7LN5 - chains A and G of the 7 polymer chains in the assembly; structure by electron microscopy, 3.09 A resolution.

[Chain A]
Protein: Transitional endoplasmic reticulum ATPase
Source organism: Homo sapiens
Notes: EC 3.6.4.6
Reference sequence: P55072 (TERA_HUMAN); residues 1-806 here = UniProt positions 1-806
Chain sequence (806 residues; numbered 1 to 806; the number before each row is that of its first residue):
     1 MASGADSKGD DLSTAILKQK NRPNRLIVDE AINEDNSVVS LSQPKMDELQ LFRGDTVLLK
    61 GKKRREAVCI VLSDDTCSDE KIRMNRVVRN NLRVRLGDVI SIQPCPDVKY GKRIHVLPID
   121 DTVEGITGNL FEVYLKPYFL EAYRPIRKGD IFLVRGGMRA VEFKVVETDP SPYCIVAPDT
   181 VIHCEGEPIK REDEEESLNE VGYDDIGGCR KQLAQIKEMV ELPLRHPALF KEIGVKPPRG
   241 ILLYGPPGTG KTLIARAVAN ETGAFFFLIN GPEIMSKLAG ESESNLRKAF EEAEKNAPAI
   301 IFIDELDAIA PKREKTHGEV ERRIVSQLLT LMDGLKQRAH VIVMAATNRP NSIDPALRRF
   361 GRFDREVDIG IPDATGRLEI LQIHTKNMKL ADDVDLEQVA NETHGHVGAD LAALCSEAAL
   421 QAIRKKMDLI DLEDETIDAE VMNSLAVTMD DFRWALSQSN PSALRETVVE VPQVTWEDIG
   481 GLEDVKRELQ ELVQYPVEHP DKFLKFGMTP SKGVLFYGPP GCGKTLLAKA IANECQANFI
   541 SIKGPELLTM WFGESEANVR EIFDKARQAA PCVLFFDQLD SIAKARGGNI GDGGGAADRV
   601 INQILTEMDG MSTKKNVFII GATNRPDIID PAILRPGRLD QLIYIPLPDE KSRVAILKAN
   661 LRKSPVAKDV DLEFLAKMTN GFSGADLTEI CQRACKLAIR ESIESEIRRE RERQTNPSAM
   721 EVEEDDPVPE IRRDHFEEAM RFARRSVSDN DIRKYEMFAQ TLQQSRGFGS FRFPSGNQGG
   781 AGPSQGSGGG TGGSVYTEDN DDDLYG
Unresolved in the structure: 1-22, 462-470, 715-726, 776-806
Sequence notes: engineered mutation E232 (Ala in P55072), Q578 (Glu in P55072)
Swiss-Prot annotation at these positions:
  - region: T797 to G806 (Interaction with UBXN6)
  - motif: D802 to G806 (PIM motif)
  - binding site (ATP): P247 to L253, N348, H384, G521 to L526
  - modified residue: A2 (N-acetylalanine), S3 (Phosphoserine), S7 (Phosphoserine), S13 (Phosphoserine), S37 (Phosphoserine), K315 (N6,N6,N6-trimethyllysine), T436 (Phosphothreonine), S462 (Phosphoserine), K502 (N6-acetyllysine), K505 (N6-acetyllysine), K668 (N6-acetyllysine), S702 (Phosphoserine), K754 (N6-acetyllysine), S770 (Phosphoserine), S775 (Phosphoserine), S787 (Phosphoserine), Y805 (Phosphotyrosine)
  - cross-link (Glycyl lysine isopeptide (Lys-Gly)): K8 (interchain with G-Cter in SUMO2), K18 (interchain with G-Cter in SUMO2)
  - natural variant: R95 (R95G: In IBMPFD1), G97 (G97E: In CMT2Y), I126 (I126F: In IBMPFD1; uncertain significance), R155 (R155C: In IBMPFD1; R155H: In FTDALS6 and IBMPFD1; R155L: In IBMPFD1; R155P: In IBMPFD1; R155S: In IBMPFD1), R159 (R159G: In FTDALS6; R159H: In IBMPFD1), A160 (A160T: In IBMPFD1; uncertain significance), E185 (E185K: In CMT2Y), R191 (R191Q: In FTDALS6 and IBMPFD1), L198 (L198W: In IBMPFD1), E232 (A232E: In IBMPFD1; this construct carries the variant), I254 (I254F: In IBMPFD1; uncertain significance), I369 (I369T: In IBMPFD1; uncertain significance), 2 further natural variant entries in UniProt
  - mutagenesis: F52 to D55 (Abolishes interaction with NPLOC4; when associated with A-110), R53 (R53A: Minor effect on affinity for ATP and ADP), R86 (R86A: Strongly increased affinity for ATP. Strongly reduced affinity for ADP), Y110 (Y110A: Abolishes interaction with NPLOC4; when associated with 52-A--A-55), R113 to H115 (Severely reduced binding to DERL1), F131 (F131R: Severely reduced binding to DERL1), L140 (L140D: Severely reduced binding to DERL1), D179 (D179R: No effect on binding to DERL1), H183 (H183W: Severely reduced binding to DERL1), K251 (K251Q: Impairs ERAD degradation of HMGCR and does not inhibit interaction with RHBDD1; when associated with Q-524), E305 (E305Q: Defect in ubiquitin-dependent protein degradation by the proteasome; when associated with Q-578), K312 (K312A: Does not affect methylation by VCPKMT), 7 further mutagenesis entries in UniProt
Residues lining bound ligands:
  - ADP (adenosine-5'-diphosphate), molecule 1: D205, I206, G207, P247, G248, T249, G250, K251, T252, L253, E305, I380, H384, G408, A409, A412
  - ADP, molecule 2: D478, I479, G480, P519, P520, G521, C522, G523, K524, T525, L526, I656, A659, N660, G684, A685, T688
  - ATP (adenosine-5'-triphosphate): D609, R635, R638
From the paper describing this entry:
  - binding site for ATP: R256, D333, R362, D609, R638
  - conformationally variable residues (side-chain flip): M550
  - mutagenesis - W551A/F552A, R599A: abolished catalytic activity
  - mutagenesis - I590A/D592A: unchanged catalytic activity
  - disease-associated variants - A232E: increased catalytic activity (citing earlier work)
  - mutagenesis - E578Q: decreased catalytic activity (citing earlier work)
  - mutagenesis - L464A: decreased catalytic activity

[Chain G]
Protein: polyubiquitinated Ub-Eos
Source organism: Mus musculus
Chain sequence (22 residues; numbered 1 to 22; the number before each row is that of its first residue; X marks 22 residues of unknown identity (built as UNK)):
     1 XXXXXXXXXX XXXXXXXXXX XX

[Interface between chain A and chain G]
Interface residues of chain A (facing chain G), 4 residues: M550, W551, F552, D592

[Summary]
No residue of chain A is in contact with chain G. Chain A binds ADP and ATP. From the paper: a binding site
for ATP at R256(A), D333(A) and R362(A) among others; W551A/F552A and R599A of chain A abolish catalytic
activity; 6 substitutions were tested in all.
Here chain A is Transitional endoplasmic reticulum ATPase (Homo sapiens) and chain G is polyubiquitinated
Ub-Eos (Mus musculus). Entry 7LN5 (Cryo-EM structure of human p97 in complex with Npl4/Ufd1 and
polyubiquitinated Ub-Eos (CHAPSO, Class 1, Close ...) was determined by electron microscopy, deposited
together with 7LMZ, 7LN0, 7LN1, 7LN2, 7LN3, 7LN4 and 7LN6.
